PDB entry 8SMZ | electron microscopy, 3.20 A resolution | chains D and J of the 12 polymer chains in the assembly

# Chain D
Protein: Histone H2B type 1-J
Organism: Homo sapiens
Reference sequence: P06899 (H2B1J_HUMAN); residues 0-123 here correspond to UniProt positions 1-124 (UniProt number = residue number + 1)
Amino-acid sequence (128 residues; row label = number of the first residue in the row; numbers below 1 keep their minus sign (Gly-4 is residue -4)):
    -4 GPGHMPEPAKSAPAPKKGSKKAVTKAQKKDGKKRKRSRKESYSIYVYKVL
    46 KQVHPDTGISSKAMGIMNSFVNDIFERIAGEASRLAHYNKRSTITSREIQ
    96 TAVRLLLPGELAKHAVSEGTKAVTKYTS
Disordered / not traced: -4 to 29
Differences from the reference sequence: expression tag (-4 to -1)
UniProt features mapped onto this chain:
  - modified residue: Pro1 (N-acetylproline), Glu2 (ADP-ribosyl glutamic acid), Lys5 (N6-(2-hydroxyisobutyryl)lysine), Ser6 (ADP-ribosylserine), Lys11 (N6-(beta-hydroxybutyryl)lysine), Lys12 (N6-(2-hydroxyisobutyryl)lysine), Ser14 (Phosphoserine), Lys15 (N6-acetyllysine), Lys16 (N6-(beta-hydroxybutyryl)lysine), Lys20 (N6-(2-hydroxyisobutyryl)lysine), Lys23 (N6-(2-hydroxyisobutyryl)lysine), Lys24 (N6-(2-hydroxyisobutyryl)lysine), Lys34 (N6-(2-hydroxyisobutyryl)lysine), Glu35 (PolyADP-ribosyl glutamic acid), Ser36 (Phosphoserine), Lys43 (N6-(2-hydroxyisobutyryl)lysine), Lys46 (N6-(2-hydroxyisobutyryl)lysine), Lys57 (N6,N6-dimethyllysine), Arg79 (Dimethylated arginine), Lys85 (N6,N6,N6-trimethyllysine) and 6 more in UniProt
  - glycosylation: Ser112 (O-linked (GlcNAc) serine)
  - cross-link (Glycyl lysine isopeptide (Lys-Gly)): Lys5 (interchain with G-Cter in SUMO2), Lys20 (interchain with G-Cter in SUMO2), Lys34 (interchain with G-Cter in ubiquitin), Lys120 (interchain with G-Cter in ubiquitin)

# Chain J
Molecule: 147-nt DNA strand
Organism: Homo sapiens
Sequence (147 nucleotides; each row starts with the number of its first residue; numbers below 1 keep their minus sign (DA-73 is residue -73)):
   -73 ATCGGATGTATATATCTGACACGTGCCTGGAGACTAGGGAGTAATCCCCT
   -23 TGGCGGTTAAAACGCGGGGGACAGCGCGTACGTGCGTTTAAGCGGTGCTA
    27 GAGCTGTCTACGACCAATTGAGCGGCCTCGGCACCGGGATTCTCGAT

# Interface between chain D and chain J
Pairs across the interface - 12 pairs, chain D then chain J:
  Lys30(D) with DG50(J), sugar contact; DG51(J), phosphate contact
  Arg31(D) with DG50(J), sugar contact
  Ser32(D) with DG50(J), phosphate contact
  Arg33(D) with DG48(J), base contact; DC49(J), phosphate contact; DG50(J), phosphate contact
  Lys34(D) with DG50(J), salt bridge to the phosphate
  Glu35(D) with DC49(J), phosphate contact
  Ser36(D) with DC49(J), phosphate contact
  Ile39(D) with DC49(J), phosphate contact
  Tyr40(D) with DG48(J), hydrogen bond to the phosphate
Other interface residues (no listed pair), chain D (10 interface residues in all): Lys43

# In short
The interface between chain D and chain J involves 10 residues on one side and 4 on the other, with 1 hydrogen
bond and 1 salt bridge. Polar pairs include Tyr40(D)-DG48(J) and Lys34(D)-DG50(J).
Chain D is Histone H2B type 1-J and chain J is a 147-nt DNA strand, both from Homo sapiens; the structure,
Cryo-EM structure of the human nucleosome core particle in complex with RNF168 and UbcH5c~Ub (UbcH5c
chemically ..., was determined by electron microscopy (same publication as 8SMW, 8SMX, 8SMY, 8SN0, 8SN1, 8SN2
and 3 further entries).
